PDB entry 8OLU | electron microscopy, 2.59 A resolution | chains C and K of the 28 polymer chains in the assembly

Chain C:
Molecule: Proteasome subunit alpha type
Source organism: Leishmania tarentolae
Reference sequence: A0A640KBV2 (A0A640KBV2_LEITA); residue numbers follow UniProt; this construct covers 1-285
Sequence (285 residues; row label = number of the first residue in the row):
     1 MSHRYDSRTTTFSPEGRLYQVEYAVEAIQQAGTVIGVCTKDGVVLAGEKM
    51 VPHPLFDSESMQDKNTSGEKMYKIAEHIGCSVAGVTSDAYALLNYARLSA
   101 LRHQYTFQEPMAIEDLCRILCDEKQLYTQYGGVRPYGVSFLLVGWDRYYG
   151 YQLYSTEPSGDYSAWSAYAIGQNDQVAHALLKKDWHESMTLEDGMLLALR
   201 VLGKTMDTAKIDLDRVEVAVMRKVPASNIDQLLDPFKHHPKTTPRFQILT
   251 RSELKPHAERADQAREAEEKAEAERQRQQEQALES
Unresolved in the structure: 1, 273-285

Chain K:
Molecule: Proteasome subunit beta
Source organism: Leishmania tarentolae
Reference sequence: A0A640KTY7 (A0A640KTY7_LEITA); numbering as in UniProt (aligned over 1-206)
Sequence (206 residues; row label = number of the first residue in the row):
     1 MAETAIAFRCKDYVMVAAAGLNAFYYIKITDAEDKITQLDTHQLVACTGE
    51 NGPRVNFTEYIKCNLALNRMRQHGRHSSCESTANFMRNCLASAIRSREGA
   101 YQVNCLFAGYDTPVSEDDDGVVGPQLFYMDYLGTLQAVPYGCHGYGACFV
   151 TALLDRLWRPDLSQQEGLELMQKCCDEVKRRVIISNSYFFVKAVTKNGVE
   201 VITAVH
Residues lining bound ligands: 1-Benzyl-N- (VYW; N-[3-(cyclopropylcarbamoyl)phenyl]-6-oxidanylidene-1-(phenylmethyl)pyridazine-3-carboxamide): N22, A23, F24, I27, I29
From the paper describing this entry:
  - conformationally variable residues (side-chain flip): I29
  - binding site for 1-Benzyl-N-: F24

Interface between chain C and chain K:
Pairs across the interface (40):
  Y105(C) with N88(K)
  T106(C) with N84(K); F85(K)
  F107(C) with N68(K); S81(K); N84(K); F85(K), hydrophobic
  Q108(C) with N84(K)
  E109(C) with S78(K); S81(K)
  A112(C) with R75(K)
  E114(C) with H73(K), salt bridge
  D115(C) with R71(K); Q72(K), hydrogen bond; R75(K), salt bridge
  R118(C) with R71(K)
  W145(C) with D117(K); D119(K)
  R147(C) with S78(K); V114(K); S115(K), hydrogen bond (backbone-side chain); D118(K), salt bridge
  Y148(C) with R75(K); H76(K); V114(K), hydrophobic; S115(K), hydrogen bond (backbone-side chain)
  Y149(C) with H73(K); R75(K); D117(K)
  G150(C) with D117(K), hydrogen bond (backbone-side chain)
  K223(C) with D119(K), salt bridge
  F236(C) with R9(K); Q136(K); A137(K), hydrophobic
  K237(C) with E80(K)
  H238(C) with D119(K); G120(K); V121(K)
  P240(C) with D119(K)
  T242(C) with D119(K)
Other interface residues (no listed pair), chain K (24 interface residues in all): S77, P139

Overview:
20 residues of chain C and 24 residues of chain K are in contact, with 4 hydrogen bonds and 4 salt bridges.
Polar contacts include E114(C)-H73(K), D115(C)-R75(K) and R147(C)-D118(K). Bound to chain K: 1-Benzyl-N-. The
paper reports a binding site for 1-Benzyl-N- at F24(K); conformational variability at I29(K).
Here chain C is Proteasome subunit alpha type and chain K is Proteasome subunit beta, both from Leishmania
tarentolae. Entry 8OLU (Leishmania tarentolae proteasome 20S subunit in complex with
1-Benzyl-N-(3-(cyclopropylcarbamoyl)phenyl)-6-oxo-1,6-dihydropyridazine-3-carboxamide) was determined by
electron microscopy.
